6FKV - chains A and B; structure by X-ray diffraction, 2.90 A resolution.

Chain A (and B):
Molecule: Aldehyde dehydrogenase
From: Thermus thermophilus HB27
Notes: EC 1.2.1.3; chain B of this document is another copy of the same molecule, construct and numbering; everything in this record applies to it too
Reference sequence: Q72KD3 (Q72KD3_THET2); numbering as in UniProt (aligned over 2-511)
Sequence (517 residues; row label = number of the first residue in the row; numbers below 1 keep their minus sign (Met-5 is residue -5)):
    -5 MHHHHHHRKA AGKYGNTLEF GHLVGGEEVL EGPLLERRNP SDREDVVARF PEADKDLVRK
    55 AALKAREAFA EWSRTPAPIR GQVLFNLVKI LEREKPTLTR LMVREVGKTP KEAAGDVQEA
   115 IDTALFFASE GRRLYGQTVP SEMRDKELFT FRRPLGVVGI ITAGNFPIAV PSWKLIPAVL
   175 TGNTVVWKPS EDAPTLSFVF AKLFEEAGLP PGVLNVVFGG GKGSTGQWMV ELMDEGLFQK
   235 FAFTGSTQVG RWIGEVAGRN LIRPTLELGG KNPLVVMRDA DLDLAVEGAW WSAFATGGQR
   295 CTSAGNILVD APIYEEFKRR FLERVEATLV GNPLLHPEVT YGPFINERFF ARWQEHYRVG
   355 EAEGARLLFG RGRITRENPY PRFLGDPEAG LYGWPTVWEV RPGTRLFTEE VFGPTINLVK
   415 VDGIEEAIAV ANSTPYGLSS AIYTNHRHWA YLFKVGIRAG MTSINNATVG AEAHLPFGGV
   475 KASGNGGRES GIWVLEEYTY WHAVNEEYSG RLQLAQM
Disordered / not traced: -5 to 3, 508-511 (chain B: -5 to 3, 509-511)
Sequence notes: expression tag (-5 to 1)
Reported in the primary citation:
  - catalytic residues: Lys182, Cys295 (citing earlier work)

Interface between chain A and chain B:
Residue-residue contacts - 125 pairs, chain A then chain B:
  Phe63(A) with Arg452(B)
  Arg68(A) with Val449(B), hydrogen bond (side chain-backbone); Gly450(B)
  Lys105(A) with Leu508(B)
  Gln131(A) with Trp487(B), hydrogen bond
  Val133(A) with His468(B)
  Pro134(A) with His468(B), hydrogen bond (backbone-side chain)
  Ser135(A) with Glu466(B), hydrogen bond
  Glu136(A) with Glu466(B), hydrogen bond (backbone-side chain)
  Met137(A) with Glu466(B)
  Lys140(A) with Asn460(B); Glu466(B), salt bridge
  Leu142(A) with Glu466(B); His468(B); Leu469(B), hydrophobic
  Phe143(A) with Leu469(B)
  Thr144(A) with Leu469(B); Pro470(B); Trp487(B)
  Arg147(A) with Lys448(B)
  Arg245(A) with Arg253(B); Leu255(B)
  Gly248(A) with Gly252(B)
  Glu249(A) with Glu249(B); Gly252(B); Arg253(B), salt bridge
  Gly252(A) with Gly248(B); Glu249(B)
  Arg253(A) with Arg245(B); Glu249(B), salt bridge
  Leu255(A) with Leu262(B), hydrophobic; Lys475(B); Ala476(B); Asn479(B)
  Arg257(A) with Lys234(B); Arg257(B); Pro258(B), hydrogen bond (side chain-backbone); Asn479(B); Gly481(B); Glu491(B), salt bridge
  Pro258(A) with Arg257(B), hydrogen bond (backbone-side chain)
  Thr259(A) with Arg257(B)
  Leu262(A) with Leu255(B), hydrophobic
  Leu278(A) with Gly504(B); Arg505(B); Leu506(B)
  Glu281(A) with Leu506(B)
  Trp285(A) with Leu508(B)
  Tyr445(A) with Arg68(B)
  Lys448(A) with Arg147(B); His496(B); Val498(B); Glu500(B)
  Ala453(A) with Tyr494(B), hydrogen bond (backbone-side chain); His496(B)
  Gly454(A) with Trp495(B); His496(B); Ala497(B), hydrogen bond (backbone-backbone)
  Met455(A) with His496(B); Ala497(B)
  Thr456(A) with His496(B), hydrogen bond; Ala497(B), hydrogen bond (backbone-backbone); Val498(B); Asn499(B), hydrogen bond (backbone-backbone)
  Ser457(A) with Asn499(B), hydrogen bond
  Ile458(A) with Asn499(B), hydrogen bond (backbone-backbone); Glu500(B); Glu501(B), hydrogen bond (backbone-backbone)
  Asn459(A) with Glu501(B)
  Asn460(A) with Lys140(B); Asn499(B), hydrogen bond; Glu501(B)
  Glu466(A) with Ser135(B), hydrogen bond; Glu136(B), hydrogen bond (side chain-backbone); Lys140(B), salt bridge; Leu142(B)
  His468(A) with Val133(B); Pro134(B), hydrogen bond (side chain-backbone); Leu142(B)
  Leu469(A) with Leu142(B), hydrophobic; Thr144(B)
  Pro470(A) with Thr144(B); Ala497(B)
  Lys475(A) with Leu255(B)
  Ala476(A) with Leu255(B), hydrophobic
  Gly478(A) with Leu255(B)
  Asn479(A) with Leu255(B); Arg257(B)
  Gly480(A) with Arg257(B)
  Gly481(A) with Arg257(B)
  Arg482(A) with Tyr494(B); Trp495(B), hydrogen bond (side chain-backbone)
  Trp487(A) with Gln131(B), hydrogen bond; Thr144(B); Trp495(B)
  Glu490(A) with Glu490(B)
  Glu491(A) with Arg257(B), salt bridge
  Tyr494(A) with Ala453(B), hydrogen bond (side chain-backbone); Arg482(B)
  Trp495(A) with Gly454(B); Arg482(B), hydrogen bond (backbone-side chain); Trp487(B)
  His496(A) with Lys448(B); Ile451(B); Ala453(B); Gly454(B); Met455(B); Thr456(B), hydrogen bond
  Ala497(A) with Gly454(B), hydrogen bond (backbone-backbone); Met455(B); Thr456(B), hydrogen bond (backbone-backbone); Pro470(B)
  Val498(A) with Lys448(B); Thr456(B)
  Asn499(A) with Thr456(B), hydrogen bond (backbone-backbone); Ser457(B), hydrogen bond; Ile458(B), hydrogen bond (backbone-backbone); Asn460(B), hydrogen bond
  Glu500(A) with Lys448(B), salt bridge; Ile458(B)
  Glu501(A) with Ile458(B), hydrogen bond (backbone-backbone); Asn459(B)
  Gly504(A) with Leu278(B)
  Arg505(A) with Leu278(B)
  Leu506(A) with Glu281(B)
Interface residues without a listed pair, chain A (72 interface residues in all): Lys234, Thr241, Gly244, Asn254, Ile256, Leu260, Val449, Ile451, Arg452, Val474
Interface residues without a listed pair, chain B (73 interface residues in all): Phe63, Met137, Phe143, Thr241, Gly244, Ile256, Thr259, Leu260, Gly282, Trp285, Leu446, Val474, Gly478, Gly480

Summary:
Chain A and chain B form an interface of 72 and 73 residues respectively; the contacts include 31 hydrogen
bonds and 7 salt bridges. Among the polar pairs are Lys140(A)-Glu466(B), Glu249(A)-Arg253(B) and
Arg257(A)-Glu491(B). From the paper: catalytic residues Lys182(A) and Cys295(A).
Chain A and chain B are both Aldehyde dehydrogenase (Thermus thermophilus HB27); the structure, Structure and
function of aldehyde dehydrogenase from Thermus thermophilus: An enzyme with an evolutionarily-distinct
C-terminal arm ..., was determined by X-ray diffraction, deposited together with 6FK3 and 6FKU.
